PDB entry 3SJJ | X-ray diffraction, 2.38 A resolution | chains A and T of the 3 polymer chains in the assembly

== Chain A ==
Name: DNA polymerase
Source organism: Enterobacteria phage RB69
Notes: EC 2.7.7.7
Reference sequence: Q38087 (DPOL_BPR69); residues 1-903 here = UniProt positions 1-903
Sequence (903 residues; row label = number of the first residue in the row):
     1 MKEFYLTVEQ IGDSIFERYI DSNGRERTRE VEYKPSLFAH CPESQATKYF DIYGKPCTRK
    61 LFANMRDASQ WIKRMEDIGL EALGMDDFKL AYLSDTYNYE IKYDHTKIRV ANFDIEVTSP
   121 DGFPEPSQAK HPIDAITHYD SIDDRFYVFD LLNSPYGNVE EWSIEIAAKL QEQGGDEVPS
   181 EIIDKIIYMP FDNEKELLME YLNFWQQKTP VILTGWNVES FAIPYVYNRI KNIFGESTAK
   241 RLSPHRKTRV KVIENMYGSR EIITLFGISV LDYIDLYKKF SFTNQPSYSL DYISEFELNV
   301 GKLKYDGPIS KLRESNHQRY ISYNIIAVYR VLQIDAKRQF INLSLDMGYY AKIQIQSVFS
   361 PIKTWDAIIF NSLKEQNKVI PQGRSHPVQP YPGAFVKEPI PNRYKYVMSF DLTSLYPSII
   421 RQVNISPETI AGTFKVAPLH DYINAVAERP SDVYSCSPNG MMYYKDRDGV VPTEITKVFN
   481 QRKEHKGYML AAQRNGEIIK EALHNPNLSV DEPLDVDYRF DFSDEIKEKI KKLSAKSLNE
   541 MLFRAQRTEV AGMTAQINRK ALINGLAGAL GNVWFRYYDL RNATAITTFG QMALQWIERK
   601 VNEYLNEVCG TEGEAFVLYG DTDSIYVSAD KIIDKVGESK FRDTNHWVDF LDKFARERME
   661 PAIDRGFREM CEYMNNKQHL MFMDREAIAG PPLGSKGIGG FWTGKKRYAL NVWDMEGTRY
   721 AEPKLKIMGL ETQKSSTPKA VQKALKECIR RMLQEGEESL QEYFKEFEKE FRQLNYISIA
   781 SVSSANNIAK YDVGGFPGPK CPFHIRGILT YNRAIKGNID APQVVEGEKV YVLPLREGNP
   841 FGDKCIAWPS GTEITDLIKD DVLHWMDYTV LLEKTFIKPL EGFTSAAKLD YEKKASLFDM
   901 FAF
Disordered / not traced: 902-903
Sequence notes: engineered mutation Ala-222 (Asp in Q38087), Ala-327 (Asp in Q38087), Ala-561 (Leu in Q38087), Gly-565 (Ser in Q38087), Ala-567 (Tyr in Q38087); conflict Ala-902 (Asp in Q38087)
Ion coordination: Mn2+ site 1: Asp-114, Glu-116; Mn2+ site 2 near Glu-160 (its only coordinating residue here); Mn2+ site 3 near Glu-172 (its only coordinating residue here); Mn2+ site 4: Asp-411, Leu-412, Asp-623 (together with DUP); Mn2+ site 5: Asp-411, Asp-623 (together with DUP) (shared with 1 residue of chain P); Mn2+ site 6 near Glu-686 (its only coordinating residue here)
Residues lining bound ligands: DUP (2'-deoxyuridine 5'-alpha,beta-imido-triphosphate): Asp-411, Leu-412, Thr-413, Ser-414, Leu-415, Tyr-416, Pro-417, Arg-482, Lys-560, Asn-564, Thr-622, Asp-623
Swiss-Prot annotation at these positions:
  - region: Thr-248 to Thr-264 (Beta hairpin), Lys-705 to Tyr-708 (Binding of DNA in B-conformation), Leu-897 to Phe-901, Phe-903 (Interaction with the polymerase clamp)
  - binding site (Mg(2+)): Asp-114, Glu-116, Asp-411, Leu-412, Asp-623
  - binding site (substrate): Ser-414 to Tyr-416, Arg-482, Lys-560
  - site: Asp-621 (Optimization of metal coordination by the polymerase active site), Lys-706 (Optimization of metal coordination by the polymerase active site), Asp-714 (Essential for viral replication)
  - mutagenesis: Leu-415 (L415A/G: Decreases base selectivity by several hundred fold; L415G/F: Increased misinsertion, increased mismatch extension and inefficient proofreading; L415M: No effect on base selectivity), Asp-621 (D621A: Drastic decrease in the efficiency of incorporation of dGMP), Lys-706 (K706A: Almost complete loss of polymerase activity), Asp-714 (D714A: Complete loss of viral replication)

== Chain T ==
Molecule: 18-nt DNA strand
Sequence (18 nucleotides; each row starts with the number of its first residue):
     1 TCAAGTAAGC AGTCCGCG

== Chain A / chain T interface ==
Residue-residue contacts (41; chain A residue first):
  Asp-86(A) / DT1(T)  sugar contact
  Ser-360(A) / DA4(T)  hydrogen bond to the phosphate
  Pro-361(A) / DA4(T)  phosphate contact
  Ile-362(A) / DA3(T)  phosphate contact
  Ile-362(A) / DA4(T)  hydrogen bond to the phosphate
  Gln-382(A) / DT1(T)  base contact
  Gly-383(A) / DT1(T)  base contact
  Ser-385(A) / DT1(T)  base contact
  Tyr-391(A) / DG5(T)  phosphate contact
  Tyr-391(A) / DT6(T)  sugar contact
  Pro-392(A) / DT6(T)  phosphate contact
  Pro-392(A) / DA7(T)  phosphate contact
  Gly-393(A) / DT6(T)  hydrogen bond to the phosphate
  Gly-393(A) / DA7(T)  hydrogen bond to the phosphate
  Ala-394(A) / DA7(T)  sugar contact
  Val-396(A) / DA8(T)  phosphate contact
  Asn-564(A) / DA4(T)  base contact
  Gly-565(A) / DA4(T)  sugar contact
  Gly-568(A) / DA4(T)  base contact
  Gly-568(A) / DG5(T)  sugar contact
  Ala-569(A) / DA4(T)  sugar contact
  Gly-571(A) / DG5(T)  sugar contact
  Asn-572(A) / DA3(T)  sugar contact
  Asn-572(A) / DA4(T)  hydrogen bond to the phosphate
  Asn-572(A) / DG5(T)  hydrogen bond to the phosphate
  Trp-574(A) / DT1(T)  base contact
  Trp-574(A) / DA3(T)  stacking on the base
  Lys-705(A) / DA8(T)  salt bridge to the phosphate
  Lys-705(A) / DG9(T)  sugar contact
  Lys-706(A) / DA7(T)  base contact
  Lys-706(A) / DA8(T)  sugar contact
  Arg-707(A) / DG9(T)  hydrogen bond to the phosphate
  Arg-707(A) / DC10(T)  salt bridge to the phosphate
  Pro-799(A) / DC14(T)  phosphate contact
  Lys-800(A) / DT13(T)  phosphate contact
  Lys-800(A) / DC14(T)  hydrogen bond to the phosphate
  Cys-801(A) / DT13(T)  sugar contact
  Phe-803(A) / DG12(T)  sugar contact
  Lys-844(A) / DT13(T)  salt bridge to the phosphate
  Lys-874(A) / DG12(T)  salt bridge to the phosphate
  Lys-878(A) / DA11(T)  salt bridge to the phosphate
Other interface residues (no listed pair), chain A (36 interface residues in all): Lys-363, Pro-390, Thr-703, Glu-731, Lys-734, Gly-798, Arg-806
Other interface residues (no listed pair), chain T (14 interface residues in all): DC2

== In short ==
The interface between chain A and chain T involves 36 residues on one side and 14 on the other, with 8
hydrogen bonds, 5 salt bridges and 1 aromatic stacking contact. Polar contacts include Ser-360(A)/DA4(T),
Ile-362(A)/DA4(T) and Gly-393(A)/DT6(T). Ligands of chain A: compound DUP.
Chain A is DNA polymerase (Enterobacteria phage RB69) and chain T is an 18-nt DNA strand; the structure, RB69
DNA Polymerase Triple Mutant (L561A/S565G/Y567A) Ternary Complex with dUpNpp and a Deoxy-terminated Primer in
the ..., was determined by X-ray diffraction (same publication as 3S9H, 3SCX, 3SI6, 3SNN, 3SPY, 3SPZ, 3SQ0 and
3SQ1).
